3BOE - chain A; structure by X-ray diffraction, 1.40 A resolution.

== Chain A ==
Molecule: Cadmium-specific carbonic anhydrase
Organism: Thalassiosira weissflogii
Notes: EC 4.2.1.1; fragment: Domain 2, CDCA1-R2
UniProt: Q50EL4 (Q50EL4_THAWE); residues 223-432 here correspond to UniProt positions 197-406 (UniProt number = residue number - 26)
Sequence (210 residues; numbered 223 to 432; the number before each row is that of its first residue):
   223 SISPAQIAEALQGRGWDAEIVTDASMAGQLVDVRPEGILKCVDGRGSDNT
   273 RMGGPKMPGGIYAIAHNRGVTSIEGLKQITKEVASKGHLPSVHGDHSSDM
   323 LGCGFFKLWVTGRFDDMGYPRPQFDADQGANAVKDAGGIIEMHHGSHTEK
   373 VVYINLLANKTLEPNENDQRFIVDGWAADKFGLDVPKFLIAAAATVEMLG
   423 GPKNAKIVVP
Disordered / not traced: 223
Metal / ion sites: Cd2+: Cys-263, His-315, Cys-325 (together with acetate ion)

== In short ==
Cys-263, His-315 and Cys-325 form the Cd2+ site.
Chain A is Cadmium-specific carbonic anhydrase (Thalassiosira weissflogii); the structure, Carbonic anhydrase
from marine diatom Thalassiosira weissflogii- cadmium bound domain 2 with acetate (CDCA1-R2), was determined
by X-ray diffraction (same publication as 3BOB, 3BOC, 3BOH and 3BOJ).
